PDB entry 5C5E | X-ray diffraction, 2.82 A resolution | chains A and G of the 4 polymer chains in the assembly

# Chain A
Molecule: Circadian clock protein KaiA
From: Synechococcus elongatus (strain PCC 7942)
UniProtKB: Q79PF6 (KAIA_SYNE7); residues 1-284 here = UniProt positions 1-284
Chain sequence (290 residues; row label = number of the first residue in the row):
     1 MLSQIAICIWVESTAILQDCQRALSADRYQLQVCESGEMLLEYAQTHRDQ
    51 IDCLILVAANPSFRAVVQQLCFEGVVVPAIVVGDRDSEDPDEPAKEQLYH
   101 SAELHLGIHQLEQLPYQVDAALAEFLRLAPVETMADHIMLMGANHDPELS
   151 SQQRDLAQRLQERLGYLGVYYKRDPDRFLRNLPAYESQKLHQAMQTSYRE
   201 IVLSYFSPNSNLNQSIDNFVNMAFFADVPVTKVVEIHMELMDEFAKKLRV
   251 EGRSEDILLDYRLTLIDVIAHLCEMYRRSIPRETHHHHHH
Disordered / not traced: 285-290
Sequence notes: expression tag (285-290)
Residues lining bound ligands: 52M (2-(6-hydroxy-3-oxo-3H-xanthen-9-yl)-5-[(sulfanylcarbonyl)amino]benzoic acid): Ser-210, Asn-213, Gln-214, Asp-217, His-271
Swiss-Prot annotation at these positions:
  - region: Gly-165 to Arg-173 (Flexible linker)
  - mutagenesis: Ile-9 (I9T: Extends the period of the circadian rhythm to 29 hours), Ile-16 (I16F: Extends the period of the circadian rhythm to 27 hours), Leu-31 (L31P: Extends the period of the circadian rhythm to 27 hours), Ser-36 (S36P: Extends the period of the circadian rhythm to 29 hours), Cys-53 (C53S: Induces an arrhythmic phenotype), Val-76 (V76G: Extends the period of the circadian rhythm to 28 hours), Glu-103 (E103K: In kaiA1; extends the period of the circadian rhythm to 33 hours and increases the interaction with KaiB), Gln-113 (Q113R: Extends the period of the circadian rhythm to 33 hours), Gln-117 (Q117L: Extends the period of the circadian rhythm to 26 hours), Asp-119 (D119E: Extends the period of the circadian rhythm to 30 hours; D119G: Extends the period of the circadian rhythm to 26 hours), Val-131 (V131A: Extends the period of the circadian rhythm to 28 hours), Asp-136 (D136V: Extends the period of the circadian rhythm to 30 hours; D136Y: Extends the period of the circadian rhythm to 29 hours), 17 further mutagenesis entries in UniProt

# Chain G
Molecule: KaiC C-terminal peptide
Chain sequence (20 residues; row label = number of the first residue in the row):
   500 DEKSELSRIVRGVQEKGPES
Disordered / not traced: 516-519
Residues lining bound ligands: 52M (2-(6-hydroxy-3-oxo-3H-xanthen-9-yl)-5-[(sulfanylcarbonyl)amino]benzoic acid): Gly-511, Val-512, Lys-515

# Interface between chain A and chain G
Contacting residue pairs - 12 pairs, chain A then chain G:
  Tyr-205(A) / Val-509(G)
  Asn-213(A) / Val-512(G)
  Leu-263(A) / Leu-505(G)  hydrophobic
  Ile-266(A) / Val-509(G)  hydrophobic
  Asp-267(A) / Val-509(G)
  Asp-267(A) / Val-512(G)
  Ala-270(A) / Gln-513(G)
  His-271(A) / Val-512(G)
  His-271(A) / Gln-513(G)
  His-271(A) / Lys-515(G)
  Glu-274(A) / Gln-513(G)
  Arg-278(A) / Lys-515(G)
Interface residues without a listed pair, chain A (10 interface residues in all): Asp-217

# Overview
10 residues of chain A and 5 residues of chain G are in contact. Compound 52M is bound between chain A and
chain G. Curated annotation (UniProt) lists 29 mutagenesis sites on chain A.
Here chain A is Circadian clock protein KaiA (Synechococcus elongatus (strain PCC 7942)) and chain G is KaiC
C-terminal peptide. Entry 5C5E (Structure of KaiA dimer in complex with C-terminal KaiC peptide at 2.8 A
resolution) was determined by X-ray diffraction.
